9MSJ - chains J and K of the 8 polymer chains in the assembly; structure by electron microscopy, 3.10 A resolution.

== Chain J ==
Name: DNA-directed RNA polymerase subunit beta'
From: Escherichia coli
Notes: EC 2.7.7.6
UniProt: P0A8T7 (RPOC_ECOLI); numbering as in UniProt (aligned over 1-1407)
Amino-acid sequence (1415 residues; row label = number of the first residue in the row):
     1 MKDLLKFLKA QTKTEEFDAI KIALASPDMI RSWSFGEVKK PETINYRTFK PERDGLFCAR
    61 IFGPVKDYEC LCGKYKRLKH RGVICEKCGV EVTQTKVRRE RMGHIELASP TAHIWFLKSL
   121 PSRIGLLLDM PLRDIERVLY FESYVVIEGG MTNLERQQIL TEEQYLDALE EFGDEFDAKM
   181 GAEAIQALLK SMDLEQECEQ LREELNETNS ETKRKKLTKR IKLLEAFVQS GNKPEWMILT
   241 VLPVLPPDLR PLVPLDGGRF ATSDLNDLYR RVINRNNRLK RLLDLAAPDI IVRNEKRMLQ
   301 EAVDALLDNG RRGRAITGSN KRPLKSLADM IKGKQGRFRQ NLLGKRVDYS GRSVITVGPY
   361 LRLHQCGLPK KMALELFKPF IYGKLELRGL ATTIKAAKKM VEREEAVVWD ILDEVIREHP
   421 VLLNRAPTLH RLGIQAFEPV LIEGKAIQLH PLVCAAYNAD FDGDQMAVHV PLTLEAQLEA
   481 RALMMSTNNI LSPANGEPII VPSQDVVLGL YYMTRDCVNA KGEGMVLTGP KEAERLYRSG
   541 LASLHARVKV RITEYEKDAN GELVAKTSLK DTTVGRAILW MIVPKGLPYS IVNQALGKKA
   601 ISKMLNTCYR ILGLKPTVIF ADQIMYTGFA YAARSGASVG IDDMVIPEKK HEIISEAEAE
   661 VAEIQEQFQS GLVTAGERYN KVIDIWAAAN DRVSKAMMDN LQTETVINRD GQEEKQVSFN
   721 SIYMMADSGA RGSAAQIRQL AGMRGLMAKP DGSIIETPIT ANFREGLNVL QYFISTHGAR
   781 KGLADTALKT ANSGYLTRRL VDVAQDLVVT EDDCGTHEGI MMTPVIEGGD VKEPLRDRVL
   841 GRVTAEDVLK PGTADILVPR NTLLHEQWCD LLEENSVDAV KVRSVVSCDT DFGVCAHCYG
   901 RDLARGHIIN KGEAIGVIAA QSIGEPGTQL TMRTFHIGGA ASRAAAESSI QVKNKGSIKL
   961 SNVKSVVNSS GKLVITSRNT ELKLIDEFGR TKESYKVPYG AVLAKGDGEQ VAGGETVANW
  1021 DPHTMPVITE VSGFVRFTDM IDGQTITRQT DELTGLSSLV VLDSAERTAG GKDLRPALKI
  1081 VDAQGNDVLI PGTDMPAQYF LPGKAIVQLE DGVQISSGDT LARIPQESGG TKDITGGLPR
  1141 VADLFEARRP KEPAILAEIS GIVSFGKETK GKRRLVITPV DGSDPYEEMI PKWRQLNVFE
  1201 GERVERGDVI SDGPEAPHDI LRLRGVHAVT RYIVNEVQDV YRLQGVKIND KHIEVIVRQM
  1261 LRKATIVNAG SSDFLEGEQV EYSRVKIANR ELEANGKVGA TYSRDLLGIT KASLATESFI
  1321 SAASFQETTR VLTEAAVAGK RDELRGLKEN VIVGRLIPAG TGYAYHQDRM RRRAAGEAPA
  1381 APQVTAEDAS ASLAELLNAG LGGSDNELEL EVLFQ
Disordered / not traced: 1, 1374-1415
Sequence notes: expression tag (1408-1415)
Curated features (UniProtKB/Swiss-Prot):
  - binding site (Zn(2+)): Cys70, Cys72, Cys85, Cys88, Cys814, Cys888, Cys895, Cys898
  - binding site (Mg(2+)): Asp460, Asp462, Asp464
  - modified residue: Lys983 (N6-acetyllysine)
  - mutagenesis: Gln504 (Q504P: Resistant to antibiotics salinamide A and B), Asn690 (N690D: Resistant to antibiotics salinamide A and B), Met697 (M697V: Resistant to antibiotics salinamide A and B), Ala735 (A735T: Resistant to antibiotics salinamide A and B), Arg738 (R738C/H/P/S: Resistant to antibiotics salinamide A and B), Ala748 (A748E: Resistant to antibiotics salinamide A and B), Pro758 (P758S/T: Resistant to antibiotics salinamide A and B), Phe763 (F763C: Resistant to antibiotics salinamide A and B), Ser775 (S775A: Resistant to antibiotics salinamide A and B), Ala779 (A779T/V: Resistant to antibiotics salinamide A and B), Arg780 (R780C: Resistant to antibiotics salinamide A and B), Gly782 (G782A/C: Resistant to antibiotics salinamide A and B), 1 further mutagenesis entry in UniProt
Ion coordination: Zn2+ site 1: Cys70, Cys72, Cys85, Cys88; Mg2+: Asp460, Asp462, Asp464 (together with ADP, ATP); Zn2+ site 2: Cys814, Cys888, Cys895, Cys898
Ligand contacts:
  - ADP (adenosine-5'-diphosphate): Arg425, Ala426, Pro427, Asp460, Asp462, Gly463, Asp464
  - ATP (adenosine-5'-triphosphate): Arg425, Pro427, Asn458, Asp460, Asp462, Asp464, Arg731, Thr786, Gln929, Met932, Phe935, His936

== Chain K ==
Name: DNA-directed RNA polymerase subunit omega
From: Escherichia coli
Notes: EC 2.7.7.6
UniProt: P0A800 (RPOZ_ECOLI); residues 1-91 here = UniProt positions 1-91
Amino-acid sequence (91 residues; row label = number of the first residue in the row):
     1 MARVTVQDAV EKIGNRFDLV LVAARRARQM QVGGKDPLVP EENDKTTVIA LREIEEGLIN
    61 NQILDVRERQ EQQEQEAAEL QAVTAIAEGR R
Disordered / not traced: 1, 81-91

== Interface between chain J and chain K ==
Pairs across the interface (37):
  His364(J) with Val4(K)
  Val415(J) with Lys45(K)
  Arg417(J) with Asn43(K), hydrogen bond (side chain-backbone); Asp44(K), salt bridge; Lys45(K)
  Glu418(J) with Asp44(K); Lys45(K), hydrogen bond (side chain-backbone); Val48(K)
  Glu438(J) with Arg3(K)
  Leu474(J) with Ala27(K), hydrophobic; Arg28(K); Gln31(K); Thr47(K)
  Glu475(J) with Ala24(K); Arg28(K), salt bridge
  Leu478(J) with Val20(K), hydrophobic; Ala23(K); Ala24(K); Thr47(K)
  Glu479(J) with Val20(K)
  Arg481(J) with Ala2(K); Arg3(K), hydrogen bond (side chain-backbone); Leu51(K)
  Ala482(J) with Arg16(K), hydrogen bond (backbone-side chain)
  Leu483(J) with Arg16(K); Phe17(K), hydrophobic
  Thr487(J) with Val4(K), hydrogen bond (side chain-backbone); Thr5(K)
  Asn488(J) with Arg16(K)
  Leu614(J) with Gln7(K)
  Arg905(J) with Arg16(K)
  Asn910(J) with Asn15(K), hydrogen bond
  Lys911(J) with Phe17(K)
  Glu913(J) with Phe17(K)
  Gly1360(J) with Phe17(K)
  Thr1361(J) with Phe17(K); Leu21(K)
Interface residues without a listed pair, chain J (26 interface residues in all): Glu414, Ile416, His419, Gln477, Met485
Interface residues without a listed pair, chain K (24 interface residues in all): Val6, Glu42, Thr46

== Summary ==
Chain J and chain K form an interface of 26 and 24 residues respectively; the contacts include 6 hydrogen
bonds and 2 salt bridges. Polar pairs include Arg417(J)-Asp44(K), Glu475(J)-Arg28(K) and Arg417(J)-Asn43(K).
Chain J binds ATP and ADP.
Chain J is DNA-directed RNA polymerase subunit beta' and chain K is DNA-directed RNA polymerase subunit omega,
both from Escherichia coli; the structure, de novo SigN RNA polymerase NTP-bound open complex (RPo+2A), was
determined by electron microscopy together with 9MSE, 9MSF, 9MSG and 9MSH from the same study.
